2IHW - chains D and F of the 8 polymer chains in the assembly; structure by X-ray diffraction, 2.70 A resolution.

== Chain D (and F) ==
Protein: Lipoamide acyltransferase component of branched-chain alpha-keto acid dehydrogenase complex
Organism: Bos taurus
Notes: EC 2.3.1.168; fragment: core (catalytic) domain; chain F of this document is another copy of the same molecule, construct and numbering; everything in this record applies to it too
Reference sequence: P11181 (ODB2_BOVIN); residues 162-421 here correspond to UniProt positions 223-482 (UniProt number = residue number + 61)
Amino-acid sequence (262 residues; row label = number of the first residue in the row):
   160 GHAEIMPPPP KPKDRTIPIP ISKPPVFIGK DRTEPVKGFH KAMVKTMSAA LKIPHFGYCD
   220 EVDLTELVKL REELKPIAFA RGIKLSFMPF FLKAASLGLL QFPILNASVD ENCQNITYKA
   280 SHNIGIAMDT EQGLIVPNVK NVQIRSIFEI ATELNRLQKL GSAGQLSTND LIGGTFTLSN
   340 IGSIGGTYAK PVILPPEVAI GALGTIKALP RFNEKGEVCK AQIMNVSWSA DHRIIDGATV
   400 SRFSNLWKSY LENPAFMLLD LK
Unresolved in the structure: 160-187
Sequence notes: cloning artifact (160-161)
Curated features (UniProtKB/Swiss-Prot):
  - active site: His-391, Asp-395
  - binding site (CoA): Arg-230, Ser-245, Asp-288, Gln-317, Ser-338, Asn-339, Ser-342, Gly-363, Ile-365
  - modified residue: Lys-182 (N6-acetyllysine), Lys-189 (N6-acetyllysine), Lys-200 (N6-succinyllysine), Lys-228 (N6-acetyllysine), Lys-234 (N6-acetyllysine), Lys-243 (N6-acetyllysine), Lys-374 (N6-acetyllysine), Lys-379 (N6-acetyllysine)
Reported in the primary citation:
  - self-association interface (contacts with another copy of this molecule); pairs are residue here / residue on that copy: Leu-233/Leu-418 (hydrophobic contact), Ile-236/Leu-418 (hydrophobic contact), Asp-419/Arg-240 (salt bridge), Leu-418
  - disease-associated variants - R230G: decreased catalytic activity
  - catalytic residues: Ser-338, His-391 (citing earlier work)
  - mutagenesis - H391A: abolished catalytic activity
  - mutagenesis - L293A (Kd=6 uM), H391A (Kd=12 uM): increased binding to dihydrolipoamide
  - mutagenesis - D288A: abolished binding to Dihydrolipoamide
  - mutagenesis - L293A: decreased catalytic activity

== Chain D / chain F interface ==
Contacting residue pairs (69):
  Leu-210(D) with Leu-210(F)
  Lys-211(D) with Leu-210(F)
  Ile-212(D) with Leu-210(F)
  Pro-213(D) with Met-206(F); Leu-210(F)
  His-214(D) with Lys-349(F), hydrogen bond (backbone-side chain); Val-351(F)
  Phe-215(D) with Lys-349(F); Val-351(F), hydrophobic
  Gly-216(D) with Ala-348(F); Lys-349(F), hydrogen bond (backbone-backbone)
  Tyr-217(D) with Ile-340(F), hydrophobic; Gly-344(F), hydrogen bond (side chain-backbone); Gly-345(F), hydrogen bond (side chain-backbone); Tyr-347(F)
  Cys-218(D) with Gly-345(F); Thr-346(F), hydrogen bond (backbone-backbone); Tyr-347(F), hydrogen bond (backbone-backbone)
  Asp-219(D) with Gly-345(F); Thr-346(F), hydrogen bond (backbone-side chain)
  Glu-220(D) with Lys-366(F)
  Asn-271(D) with Val-203(F)
  Cys-272(D) with Val-195(F); Val-203(F), hydrophobic
  Gln-273(D) with Pro-194(F); Val-195(F), hydrogen bond (backbone-backbone)
  Asn-274(D) with Glu-193(F); Pro-194(F); Val-195(F)
  Ile-275(D) with Arg-191(F); Thr-192(F); Glu-193(F), hydrogen bond (backbone-backbone); Val-195(F), hydrophobic
  Thr-276(D) with Arg-191(F); Thr-192(F), hydrogen bond
  Tyr-277(D) with Lys-189(F); Asp-190(F); Arg-191(F), hydrogen bond (backbone-backbone); Glu-193(F)
  Lys-278(D) with Asp-190(F)
  Ala-279(D) with Gly-188(F); Lys-189(F); Asp-190(F), hydrogen bond (backbone-side chain)
  Tyr-347(D) with Thr-346(F), hydrogen bond; Tyr-347(F), hydrophobic
  Pro-369(D) with Pro-369(F)
  Arg-370(D) with Leu-368(F)
  Phe-371(D) with Ala-367(F); Leu-368(F); Pro-369(F); Cys-378(F); Lys-379(F)
  Gly-375(D) with Lys-379(F)
  His-391(D) with Met-202(F); Met-206(F)
  Arg-392(D) with Met-202(F); Val-203(F); Ser-207(F)
  Ile-393(D) with Met-202(F)
  Ile-394(D) with Met-202(F)
  Asp-395(D) with Met-202(F); Asp-288(F); Gly-292(F)
  Gly-396(D) with Asp-288(F)
  Ala-397(D) with Asp-288(F), hydrogen bond (backbone-side chain)
  Ser-400(D) with Ile-343(F); Gly-344(F)
  Arg-401(D) with Ile-343(F)
  Asn-404(D) with Ile-343(F), hydrogen bond (side chain-backbone)
Interface residues without a listed pair, chain F (33 interface residues in all): His-199, Thr-289, Pro-350

== Overview ==
35 residues of chain D and 33 residues of chain F are in contact, with 15 hydrogen bonds. Polar pairs include
His-214(D)/Lys-349(F), Tyr-217(D)/Gly-344(F) and Tyr-217(D)/Gly-345(F). From the paper: catalytic residues
Ser-338(D) and His-391(D); R230G and L293A of chain D reduce catalytic activity; 4 substitutions were tested
in all.
Both chains are Lipoamide acyltransferase component of branched-chain alpha-keto acid dehydrogenase complex
(Bos taurus). Entry 2IHW (Crystal structure of a cubic core of the dihydrolipoamide acyltransferase (E2b)
component in the branched-chain alpha-ketoacid ...) was determined by X-ray diffraction, deposited together
with 2II3, 2II4 and 2II5.
